Entry 5C3I (X-ray diffraction, 3.50 A resolution); this record covers chains J and K of the 4 polymer chains in the assembly.

Chain J:
Protein: Histone H3.1
Organism: Homo sapiens
Reference sequence: P68431 (H31_HUMAN); residues 0-135 here correspond to UniProt positions 1-136 (UniProt number = residue number + 1)
Sequence (136 residues; each row starts with the number of its first residue; numbering starts at 0):
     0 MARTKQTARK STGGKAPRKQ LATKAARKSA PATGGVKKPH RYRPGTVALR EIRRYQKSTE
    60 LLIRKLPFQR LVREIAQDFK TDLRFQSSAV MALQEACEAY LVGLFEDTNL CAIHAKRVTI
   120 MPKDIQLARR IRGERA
Disordered / not traced: 0-50, 135
UniProt features mapped onto this chain:
  - modified residue: Arg2 (Asymmetric dimethylarginine), Thr3 (Phosphothreonine), Lys4 (Allysine), Gln5 (5-glutamyl dopamine), Thr6 (Phosphothreonine), Arg8 (Citrulline), Lys9 (N6,N6,N6-trimethyllysine), Ser10 (ADP-ribosylserine), Thr11 (Phosphothreonine), Lys14 (N6-(2-hydroxyisobutyryl)lysine), Arg17 (Asymmetric dimethylarginine), Lys18 (N6-(2-hydroxyisobutyryl)lysine), Lys23 (N6-(2-hydroxyisobutyryl)lysine), Arg26 (Citrulline), Lys27 (N6,N6,N6-trimethyllysine), Ser28 (ADP-ribosylserine), Lys36 (N6,N6,N6-trimethyllysine), Lys37 (N6-methyllysine), Tyr41 (Phosphotyrosine), Lys56 (N6,N6,N6-trimethyllysine) and 8 more in UniProt
  - lipidation: Lys18 (N6-decanoyllysine)

Chain K:
Protein: Histone H4
Organism: Homo sapiens
Reference sequence: P62805 (H4_HUMAN); residues 0-102 here correspond to UniProt positions 1-103 (UniProt number = residue number + 1)
Sequence (103 residues; each row starts with the number of its first residue; numbering starts at 0):
     0 MSGRGKGGKG LGKGGAKRHR KVLRDNIQGI TKPAIRRLAR RGGVKRISGL IYEETRGVLK
    60 VFLENVIRDA VTYTEHAKRK TVTAMDVVYA LKRQGRTLYG FGG
Disordered / not traced: 0-25, 102
UniProt features mapped onto this chain:
  - DNA-binding region: Lys16 to Lys20
  - modified residue: Ser1 (N-acetylserine), Arg3 (Asymmetric dimethylarginine), Lys5 (N6-(2-hydroxyisobutyryl)lysine), Lys8 (N6-(2-hydroxyisobutyryl)lysine), Lys12 (N6-(2-hydroxyisobutyryl)lysine), Lys16 (N6-(2-hydroxyisobutyryl)lysine), Lys20 (N6,N6,N6-trimethyllysine), Lys31 (N6-(2-hydroxyisobutyryl)lysine), Lys44 (N6-(2-hydroxyisobutyryl)lysine), Ser47 (Phosphoserine), Tyr51 (Phosphotyrosine), Lys59 (N6-(2-hydroxyisobutyryl)lysine), Lys77 (N6-(2-hydroxyisobutyryl)lysine), Lys79 (N6-(2-hydroxyisobutyryl)lysine), Thr80 (Phosphothreonine), Tyr88 (Phosphotyrosine), Lys91 (N6-(2-hydroxyisobutyryl)lysine)
  - cross-link (Glycyl lysine isopeptide (Lys-Gly)): Lys12 (interchain with G-Cter in SUMO2), Lys20 (interchain with G-Cter in SUMO2), Lys31 (interchain with G-Cter in SUMO2), Lys59 (interchain with G-Cter in SUMO2), Lys79 (interchain with G-Cter in SUMO2), Lys91 (interchain with G-Cter in SUMO2)

Interface between chain J and chain K:
Pairs across the interface (79; chain J residue first):
  Glu59(J) - Arg40(K)  salt bridge
  Leu60(J) - Arg36(K)
  Leu61(J) - Ala33(K)
  Leu61(J) - Arg36(K)  hydrogen bond (backbone-side chain)
  Leu61(J) - Leu37(K)  hydrophobic
  Leu61(J) - Arg40(K)
  Arg63(J) - Arg36(K)
  Pro66(J) - Gly28(K)
  Phe67(J) - Leu62(K)  hydrophobic
  Leu70(J) - Ile26(K)  hydrophobic
  Leu70(J) - Leu62(K)  hydrophobic
  Ile74(J) - Leu62(K)  hydrophobic
  Ile74(J) - Glu63(K)
  Ile74(J) - Ile66(K)  hydrophobic
  Phe78(J) - Glu63(K)
  Phe78(J) - Ile66(K)  hydrophobic
  Phe78(J) - Arg67(K)
  Lys79(J) - Val70(K)
  Lys79(J) - Glu74(K)
  Lys79(J) - Lys79(K)
  Asp81(J) - Lys79(K)  hydrogen bond (backbone-side chain)
  Leu82(J) - Val70(K)  hydrophobic
  Leu82(J) - Lys79(K)
  Arg83(J) - Lys79(K)  hydrogen bond (backbone-backbone)
  Arg83(J) - Thr80(K)
  Arg83(J) - Val81(K)  hydrogen bond (backbone-backbone)
  Phe84(J) - Val81(K)  hydrophobic
  Gln85(J) - Thr80(K)
  Gln85(J) - Val81(K)  hydrogen bond (backbone-backbone)
  Gln85(J) - Thr82(K)
  Ser87(J) - Ala83(K)
  Ala88(J) - Val81(K)
  Ala88(J) - Thr82(K)
  Ala88(J) - Ala83(K)
  Ala88(J) - Val86(K)
  Leu92(J) - Val65(K)  hydrophobic
  Leu92(J) - Val86(K)  hydrophobic
  Ala95(J) - Leu90(K)  hydrophobic
  Cys96(J) - Leu58(K)  hydrophobic
  Cys96(J) - Phe61(K)  hydrophobic
  Cys96(J) - Leu62(K)  hydrophobic
  Glu97(J) - Leu37(K)
  Tyr99(J) - Val57(K)
  Tyr99(J) - Phe61(K)  hydrophobic
  Leu100(J) - Leu37(K)  hydrophobic
  Leu100(J) - Leu58(K)  hydrophobic
  Val101(J) - Leu37(K)  hydrophobic
  Val101(J) - Arg40(K)
  Val101(J) - Gly41(K)
  Gly102(J) - Tyr98(K)
  Leu103(J) - Val57(K)  hydrophobic
  Phe104(J) - Ile34(K)
  Phe104(J) - Leu37(K)
  Phe104(J) - Ala38(K)  hydrophobic
  Phe104(J) - Val43(K)
  Phe104(J) - Thr54(K)
  Glu105(J) - Gly41(K)
  Glu105(J) - Tyr98(K)  hydrogen bond
  Asn108(J) - Gly41(K)
  Asn108(J) - Gly42(K)
  Asn108(J) - Val43(K)
  Val117(J) - Arg45(K)
  Thr118(J) - Arg45(K)
  Thr118(J) - Ile46(K)
  Thr118(J) - Ser47(K)
  Ile119(J) - Val43(K)  hydrophobic
  Ile119(J) - Arg45(K)  hydrogen bond (backbone-backbone)
  Ile119(J) - Ile46(K)  hydrophobic
  Ile119(J) - Ser47(K)  hydrogen bond (backbone-backbone)
  Ile119(J) - Ile50(K)
  Met120(J) - Ser47(K)
  Met120(J) - Ile50(K)
  Pro121(J) - Leu49(K)  hydrophobic
  Pro121(J) - Ile50(K)
  Pro121(J) - Glu53(K)
  Gln125(J) - Glu53(K)
  Arg128(J) - Val57(K)
  Arg131(J) - Thr96(K)
  Arg131(J) - Tyr98(K)  hydrogen bond
Interface residues without a listed pair, chain J (43 interface residues in all): Ile62, Val71, Ala75, Thr80, Ala91, Ile124
Interface residues without a listed pair, chain K (40 interface residues in all): Ile29, Lys59, Thr73

Overview:
43 residues of chain J face 40 of chain K across their interface; the contacts include 9 hydrogen bonds and 1
salt bridge. Polar contacts include Glu59(J)-Arg40(K), Leu61(J)-Arg36(K) and Asp81(J)-Lys79(K). From UniProt:
a DNA-binding region on chain K.
Chain J is Histone H3.1 and chain K is Histone H4, both from Homo sapiens; the structure, Crystal structure of
the quaternary complex of histone H3-H4 heterodimer with chaperone ASF1 and the replicative ..., was
determined by X-ray diffraction.
